4ZMF - chain A; structure by X-ray diffraction, 2.39 A resolution.

== Chain A ==
Molecule: Myosin heavy chain kinase A
Source organism: Dictyostelium discoideum
Notes: EC 2.7.11.7
Reference sequence: P42527 (MHCKA_DICDI); residues 552-841 here = UniProt positions 552-841
Amino-acid sequence (307 residues; each row starts with the number of its first residue):
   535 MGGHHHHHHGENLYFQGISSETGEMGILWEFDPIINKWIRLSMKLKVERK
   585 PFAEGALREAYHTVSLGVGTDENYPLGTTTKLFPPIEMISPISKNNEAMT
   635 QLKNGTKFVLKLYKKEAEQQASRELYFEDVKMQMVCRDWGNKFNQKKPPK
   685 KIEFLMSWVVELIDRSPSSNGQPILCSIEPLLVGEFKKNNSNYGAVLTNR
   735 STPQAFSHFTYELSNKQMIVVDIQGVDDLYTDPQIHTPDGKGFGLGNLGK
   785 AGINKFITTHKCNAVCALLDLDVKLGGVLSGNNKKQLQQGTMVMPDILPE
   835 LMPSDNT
Unresolved in the structure: 535-551, 613-614, 651-654, 809-841
Modified residues: Asp766 (aspartyl phosphate; PHD)
Differences from the reference sequence: initiating methionine (535); expression tag (536-551)
Metal / ion sites: Zn2+: His742, His794, Cys796, Cys800
Residues lining bound ligands: adenosine monophosphate (AMP): Phe586, Ala587, Glu588, Gly589, Arg592, Ala594, Val643, Lys645, Leu689, Glu713, Pro714, Leu715, Leu716, Phe720, Thr765, Asp766
Curated features (UniProtKB/Swiss-Prot):
  - binding site (ATP): Gly778 to Gly783
What the authors report for this chain:
  - post-translational modification sites: Asp766
  - contacts within the chain: Arg592-Asp766, Asp756-Asp766
  - binding site for adenosine monophosphate: Lys645
  - mutagenesis - K645R, E713A: abolished binding to Mant-ATP
  - mutagenesis - R592L, K645R, E713A, L716S, K722N (6-fold): decreased catalytic activity
  - mutagenesis - R592L, L716S (12-fold), K722N: decreased binding to mant-ATP
  - mutagenesis - F720S, Q768A: unchanged binding to mant-ATP
  - mutagenesis - D663A, D756A, D766S: increased binding to mant-ATP
  - catalytic residues: Gln758, Asp766
  - catalytic residues: Asp756 (citing earlier work)
  - mutagenesis - F720S, D756A: abolished catalytic activity on kinase
  - mutagenesis - F720S, D756A (10-fold): decreased catalytic activity on ATPase
  - mutagenesis - D766S: abolished catalytic activity on ADP and AMP
  - mutagenesis - D663A, Q758A (20-fold), Q768A: decreased catalytic activity on kinase
  - mutagenesis - Q758A: abolished catalytic activity on ATPase
  - mutagenesis - Q768A (2-fold): increased catalytic activity on ATPase

== Summary ==
Chain A binds adenosine monophosphate. The Zn2+ site is built by His742, His794, Cys796 and Cys800. Curated
annotation (UniProt) lists 6 ATP-binding residues. From the paper: catalytic residues Gln758, Asp766 and
Asp756; R592L, K645R and E713A, among others, reduce catalytic activity; 11 substitutions were tested in all.
Chain A is Myosin heavy chain kinase A (Dictyostelium discoideum); the structure, Phosphorylated Aspartate in
the Crystal Structure of the Alpha-kinase domain of Myosin-II Heavy Chain Kinase A, was determined by X-ray
diffraction together with 4ZS4 and 4ZME from the same study.
